PDB entry 6YAK | X-ray diffraction, 1.34 A resolution | chains BBB and DDD of the 4 polymer chains in the assembly

Chain BBB (and DDD):
Name: C-terminal component of the split chain transketolase
From: Carboxydothermus hydrogenoformans
Notes: chain DDD of this document is another copy of the same molecule, construct and numbering; everything in this record applies to it too
Chain sequence (341 residues; each row starts with the number of its first residue; numbers below 1 keep their minus sign (Met-28 is residue -28)):
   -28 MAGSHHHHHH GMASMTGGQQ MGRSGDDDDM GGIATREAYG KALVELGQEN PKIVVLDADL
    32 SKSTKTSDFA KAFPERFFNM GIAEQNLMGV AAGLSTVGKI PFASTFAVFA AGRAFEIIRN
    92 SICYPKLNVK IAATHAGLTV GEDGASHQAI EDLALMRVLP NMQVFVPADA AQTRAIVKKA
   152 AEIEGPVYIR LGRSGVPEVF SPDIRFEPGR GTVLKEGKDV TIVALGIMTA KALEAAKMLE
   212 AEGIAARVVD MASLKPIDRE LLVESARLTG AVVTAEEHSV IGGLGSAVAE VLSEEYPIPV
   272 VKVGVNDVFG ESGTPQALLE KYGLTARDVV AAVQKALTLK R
Unresolved in the structure: -28 to 1
Small-molecule neighbours:
  - 8EL (2-[3-[(4-azanyl-2-methyl-pyrimidin-5-yl)methyl]-4-methyl-2H-1,3-thiazol-5-yl]ethyl phosphono hydrogen phosphate): Ala29, Asp30, Leu31, Ile53, Glu55, Phe80, Arg84, His118
  - D-malate (MLT), molecule 1: Val279, Glu282, Lys292, Tyr293
  - D-malate (MLT), molecule 2: Glu291, Thr296, Arg298, Asp299
Reported in the primary citation:
  - binding site for 8EL: Leu31, Ile53, Glu55, Phe80

How chain BBB and chain DDD interact:
Contacting residue pairs (96):
  Gln56(BBB) - Gln56(DDD)  hydrogen bond
  Gln56(BBB) - Arg84(DDD)  hydrogen bond (side chain-backbone)
  Val79(BBB) - Glu87(DDD)
  Val79(BBB) - Arg90(DDD)
  Val79(BBB) - Asn91(DDD)
  Phe80(BBB) - Glu87(DDD)
  Gly83(BBB) - Phe86(DDD)
  Gly83(BBB) - Glu87(DDD)
  Arg84(BBB) - Gln56(DDD)  hydrogen bond
  Arg84(BBB) - Glu87(DDD)  salt bridge
  Arg84(BBB) - Ile88(DDD)
  Phe86(BBB) - Gly83(DDD)
  Phe86(BBB) - Glu122(DDD)
  Phe86(BBB) - Leu126(DDD)  hydrophobic
  Glu87(BBB) - Val79(DDD)
  Glu87(BBB) - Phe80(DDD)
  Glu87(BBB) - Gly83(DDD)
  Glu87(BBB) - Arg84(DDD)  salt bridge
  Ile88(BBB) - Arg84(DDD)
  Arg90(BBB) - Val79(DDD)
  Arg90(BBB) - Ala116(DDD)  hydrogen bond (side chain-backbone)
  Arg90(BBB) - Ser117(DDD)
  Arg90(BBB) - Gln119(DDD)  hydrogen bond (side chain-backbone)
  Arg90(BBB) - Ala120(DDD)
  Arg90(BBB) - Glu122(DDD)  salt bridge
  Arg90(BBB) - Phe280(DDD)
  Asn91(BBB) - Val79(DDD)
  Asn91(BBB) - Ser117(DDD)  hydrogen bond (side chain-backbone)
  Cys94(BBB) - Phe280(DDD)
  Tyr95(BBB) - Ala116(DDD)  hydrophobic
  Tyr95(BBB) - Phe280(DDD)
  Ala116(BBB) - Arg90(DDD)  hydrogen bond (backbone-side chain)
  Ala116(BBB) - Tyr95(DDD)  hydrophobic
  Ser117(BBB) - Arg90(DDD)
  Ser117(BBB) - Asn91(DDD)  hydrogen bond (backbone-side chain)
  Gln119(BBB) - Arg90(DDD)  hydrogen bond (backbone-side chain)
  Ala120(BBB) - Arg90(DDD)
  Glu122(BBB) - Phe86(DDD)
  Glu122(BBB) - Arg90(DDD)  salt bridge
  Glu122(BBB) - Val129(DDD)
  Ala125(BBB) - Val129(DDD)  hydrophobic
  Leu126(BBB) - Phe86(DDD)  hydrophobic
  Leu126(BBB) - Leu126(DDD)  hydrophobic
  Leu126(BBB) - Val129(DDD)  hydrophobic
  Arg128(BBB) - Ile252(DDD)
  Val129(BBB) - Glu122(DDD)
  Val129(BBB) - Ala125(DDD)  hydrophobic
  Val129(BBB) - Leu126(DDD)  hydrophobic
  Val129(BBB) - Ile252(DDD)
  Pro131(BBB) - Asp278(DDD)
  Pro131(BBB) - Val279(DDD)
  Pro131(BBB) - Phe280(DDD)
  Lys226(BBB) - Ile252(DDD)
  Lys226(BBB) - Asp278(DDD)  salt bridge
  Ile252(BBB) - Arg128(DDD)
  Ile252(BBB) - Val129(DDD)
  Ile252(BBB) - Lys226(DDD)
  Gly253(BBB) - Glu261(DDD)  hydrogen bond (backbone-side chain)
  Ser257(BBB) - Ser257(DDD)  hydrogen bond
  Ser257(BBB) - Glu261(DDD)  hydrogen bond
  Ala260(BBB) - Ala260(DDD)
  Ala260(BBB) - Ser264(DDD)
  Glu261(BBB) - Gly253(DDD)
  Glu261(BBB) - Ser257(DDD)  hydrogen bond
  Glu261(BBB) - Lys273(DDD)  hydrogen bond (backbone-side chain)
  Ser264(BBB) - Ala260(DDD)
  Ser264(BBB) - Ile269(DDD)
  Ser264(BBB) - Pro270(DDD)
  Ser264(BBB) - Val271(DDD)  hydrogen bond (backbone-backbone)
  Ser264(BBB) - Lys273(DDD)  hydrogen bond
  Glu265(BBB) - Val271(DDD)
  Glu265(BBB) - Val272(DDD)
  Glu265(BBB) - Lys273(DDD)  salt bridge
  Glu265(BBB) - Leu310(DDD)
  Pro268(BBB) - Pro268(DDD)
  Pro268(BBB) - Ile269(DDD)
  Pro268(BBB) - Pro270(DDD)
  Ile269(BBB) - Ser264(DDD)
  Ile269(BBB) - Pro268(DDD)
  Pro270(BBB) - Ser264(DDD)
  Pro270(BBB) - Pro268(DDD)
  Val271(BBB) - Ser264(DDD)  hydrogen bond (backbone-backbone)
  Val271(BBB) - Glu265(DDD)
  Val272(BBB) - Glu265(DDD)
  Lys273(BBB) - Glu261(DDD)  hydrogen bond (side chain-backbone)
  Lys273(BBB) - Ser264(DDD)  hydrogen bond
  Lys273(BBB) - Glu265(DDD)  salt bridge
  Asp278(BBB) - Pro131(DDD)
  Asp278(BBB) - Lys226(DDD)  salt bridge
  Val279(BBB) - Pro131(DDD)
  Phe280(BBB) - Arg90(DDD)
  Phe280(BBB) - Cys94(DDD)
  Phe280(BBB) - Tyr95(DDD)
  Phe280(BBB) - Pro131(DDD)
  Leu310(BBB) - Glu265(DDD)
  Arg312(BBB) - Arg312(DDD)
Also at the interface, not in a pair above, chain BBB (47 interface residues in all): Ile121, Leu130, Asn132, His249, Ser250, Val251
Also at the interface, not in a pair above, chain DDD (47 interface residues in all): Ile121, Leu130, Asn132, His249, Ser250, Val251

Overview:
The chain BBB/chain DDD interface involves 47 residues from each chain, with 19 hydrogen bonds and 8 salt
bridges. Among the polar pairs are Arg84(BBB)-Glu87(DDD), Arg90(BBB)-Glu122(DDD) and Lys226(BBB)-Asp278(DDD).
Bound to chain BBB: D-malate and compound 8EL. The paper reports a binding site for 8EL at Leu31(BBB),
Ile53(BBB) and Glu55(BBB) among others.
Both chains are C-terminal component of the split chain transketolase (Carboxydothermus hydrogenoformans).
Entry 6YAK (Split gene transketolase, active alpha2beta2 heterotetramer) was determined by X-ray diffraction,
deposited together with 6YAJ.
